Entry 4YS3 (X-ray diffraction, 3.00 A resolution); this record covers chains B and J of the 10 polymer chains in the assembly.

Chain B:
Protein: Histone H4
From: Xenopus laevis
UniProtKB: P62799 (H4_XENLA); residues 24-102 here correspond to UniProt positions 25-103 (UniProt number = residue number + 1)
Sequence (79 residues; numbered 24 to 102; the number before each row is that of its first residue):
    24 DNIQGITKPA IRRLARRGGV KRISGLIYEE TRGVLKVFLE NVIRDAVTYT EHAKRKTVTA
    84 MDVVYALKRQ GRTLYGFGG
Curated features (UniProtKB/Swiss-Prot):
  - modified residue: Lys-31 (N6-(2-hydroxyisobutyryl)lysine), Lys-44 (N6-(2-hydroxyisobutyryl)lysine), Ser-47 (Phosphoserine), Tyr-51 (Phosphotyrosine), Lys-59 (N6-(2-hydroxyisobutyryl)lysine), Lys-77 (N6-(2-hydroxyisobutyryl)lysine), Lys-79 (N6-(2-hydroxyisobutyryl)lysine), Tyr-88 (Phosphotyrosine), Lys-91 (N6-(2-hydroxyisobutyryl)lysine)
  - cross-link (Glycyl lysine isopeptide (Lys-Gly)): Lys-31 (interchain with G-Cter in UFM1), Lys-91 (interchain with G-Cter in ubiquitin)

Chain J:
Molecule: 147-nt DNA strand
Sequence (147 nucleotides; each row starts with the number of its first residue):
   148 ATCAATATCC ACCTGCAGAT ACTACCAAAA GTGTATTTGG AAACTGCTCC ATCAAAAGGC
   208 ATGTTCAGCT GGATTCCAGC TGAACATGCC TTTTGATGGA GCAGTTTCCA AATACACTTT
   268 TGGTAGTATC TGCAGGTGGA TATTGAT

How chain B and chain J interact:
Pairs across the interface (10; chain B residue first):
  Arg-45(B) / DT228(J)  sugar contact
  Arg-45(B) / DG229(J)  phosphate contact
  Ile-46(B) / DT228(J)  sugar contact
  Ile-46(B) / DG229(J)  hydrogen bond to the phosphate
  Ser-47(B) / DT228(J)  phosphate contact
  Gly-48(B) / DT228(J)  hydrogen bond to the phosphate
  Arg-78(B) / DC249(J)  phosphate contact
  Lys-79(B) / DG248(J)  phosphate contact
  Lys-79(B) / DC249(J)  hydrogen bond to the phosphate
  Thr-80(B) / DC249(J)  hydrogen bond to the phosphate
Also at the interface, not in a pair above, chain B (11 interface residues in all): Arg-35, Arg-39, Lys-44, Lys-77
Also at the interface, not in a pair above, chain J (6 interface residues in all): DA230, DA250

Summary:
11 residues of chain B face 6 of chain J across their interface, with 4 hydrogen bonds. Among the polar pairs
are Ile-46(B)/DG229(J), Gly-48(B)/DT228(J) and Lys-79(B)/DC249(J).
Here chain B is Histone H4 (Xenopus laevis) and chain J is a 147-nt DNA strand. Entry 4YS3 (Nucleosome
disassembly by RSC and SWI/SNF is enhanced by H3 acetylation near the nucleosome dyad axis) was determined by
X-ray diffraction (same publication as 4XZQ and 4Z66).
